PDB entry 8ZBE | electron microscopy, 3.24 A resolution | chains A and P of the 6 polymer chains in the assembly

[Chain A]
Molecule: Beta-2 adrenergic receptor, Somatostatin receptor type 5, lgbit (fusion protein)
From: Homo sapiens
UniProtKB: chimeric construct of P07550, P35346: residues -23 to 0 from P07550 (ADRB2_HUMAN) positions 1-24 (UniProt number = residue number + 24); residues 1-364 from P35346 positions 1-364 (same numbers)
Amino-acid sequence (570 residues; numbered -47 to 522; the number before each row is that of its first residue; numbers below 1 keep their minus sign (Met-47 is residue -47)):
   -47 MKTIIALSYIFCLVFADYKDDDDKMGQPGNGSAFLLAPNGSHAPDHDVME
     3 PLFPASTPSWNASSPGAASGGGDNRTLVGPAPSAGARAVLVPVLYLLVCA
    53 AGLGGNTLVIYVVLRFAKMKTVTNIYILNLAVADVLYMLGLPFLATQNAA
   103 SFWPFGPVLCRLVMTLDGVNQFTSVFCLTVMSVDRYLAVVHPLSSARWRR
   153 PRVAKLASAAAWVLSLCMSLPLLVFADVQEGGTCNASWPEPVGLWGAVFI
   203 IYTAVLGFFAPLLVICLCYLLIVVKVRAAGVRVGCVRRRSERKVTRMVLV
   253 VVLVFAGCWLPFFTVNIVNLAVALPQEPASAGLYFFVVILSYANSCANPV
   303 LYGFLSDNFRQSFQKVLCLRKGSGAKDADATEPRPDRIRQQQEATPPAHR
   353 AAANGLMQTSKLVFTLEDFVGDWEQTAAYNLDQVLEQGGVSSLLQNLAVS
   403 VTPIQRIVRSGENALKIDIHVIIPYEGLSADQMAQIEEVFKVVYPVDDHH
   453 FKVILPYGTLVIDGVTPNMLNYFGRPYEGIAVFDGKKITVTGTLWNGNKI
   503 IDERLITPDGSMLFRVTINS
Disordered / not traced: -47 to 41, 182-185, 230-238, 318-522
Cystine bridges: Cys112-Cys186
Sequence notes: initiating methionine (-47); expression tag (-46 to -24)
UniProt features mapped onto this chain:
  - glycosylation (N-linked (GlcNAc...) asparagine): Asn-18, Asn-9

[Chain P]
Molecule: octreotide
Amino-acid sequence (8 residues; numbered 1 to 8; the number before each row is that of its first residue):
     1 FCFWKTCT
Disordered / not traced: 1, 8
Cystine bridges: Cys2-Cys7
Modified positions: Phe1 (D-phenylalanine; DPN); Trp4 (D-tryptophan; DTR)

[How chain A and chain P interact]
Pairs across the interface - 17 pairs, chain A then chain P:
  Gln99(A) with Thr6(P)
  Gln123(A) with Trp4(P); Lys5(P), hydrogen bond
  Phe124(A) with Trp4(P)
  Asn187(A) with Phe3(P); Trp4(P)
  Ser189(A) with Phe3(P)
  Trp190(A) with Phe3(P)
  Gly198(A) with Phe3(P)
  Ile202(A) with Phe3(P), hydrophobic
  Thr205(A) with Trp4(P)
  Phe264(A) with Trp4(P); Lys5(P)
  Asn268(A) with Phe3(P), hydrogen bond (side chain-backbone); Trp4(P)
  Asn271(A) with Cys2(P), hydrogen bond; Phe3(P)
Other interface residues (no listed pair), chain A (19 interface residues in all): Tyr89, Leu96, Met116, Gly120, Cys186, Phe201, Tyr286
Other interface residues (no listed pair), chain P (6 interface residues in all): Cys7

[Summary]
Chain A and chain P form an interface of 19 and 6 residues respectively, with 3 hydrogen bonds. Polar pairs
include Gln123(A)-Lys5(P), Asn268(A)-Phe3(P) and Asn271(A)-Cys2(P).
Here chain A is Beta-2 adrenergic receptor, Somatostatin receptor type 5, lgbit (fusion protein) (Homo
sapiens) and chain P is octreotide. Entry 8ZBE (cryo-EM structure of the octreotide-bound SSTR5-Gi complex)
was determined by electron microscopy (same publication as 8ZCJ).
